Entry 8OVT (X-ray diffraction, 2.30 A resolution); this record covers chain A.

Chain A:
Name: YeGT glycosyltransferase
Source organism: Yersinia enterocolitica
Sequence (299 residues; row label = number of the first residue in the row):
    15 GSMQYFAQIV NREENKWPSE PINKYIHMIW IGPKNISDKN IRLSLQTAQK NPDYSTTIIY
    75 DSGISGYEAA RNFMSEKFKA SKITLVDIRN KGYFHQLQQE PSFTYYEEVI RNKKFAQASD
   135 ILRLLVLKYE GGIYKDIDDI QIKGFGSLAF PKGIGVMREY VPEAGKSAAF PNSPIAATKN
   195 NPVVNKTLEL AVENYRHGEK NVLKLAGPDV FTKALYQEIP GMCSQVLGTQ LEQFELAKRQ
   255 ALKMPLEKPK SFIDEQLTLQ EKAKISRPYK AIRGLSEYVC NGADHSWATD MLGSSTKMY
Disordered / not traced: 303-313
From the paper describing this entry:
  - conformationally variable residues (loop rearrangement, order/disorder transition): K257 to I267, C294 to W301
  - contacts within the chain: K53-D298 (salt bridge)
  - mutagenesis - W301A: decreased catalytic activity on UDP-GlcNAc
  - mutagenesis - P222A, W301A: decreased catalytic activity on RhoA
  - catalytic residues: D134, R137, Y174
  - mutagenesis - P222A: unchanged catalytic activity (glycoside hydrolase activity)
  - mutagenesis - E177K, K276I, C294L: increased catalytic activity on Rac1
  - specificity-determining residues: E177

Summary:
From the paper: catalytic residues D134, R137 and Y174; E177K, K276I and C294L increase catalytic activity on
Rac1; 5 substitutions were tested in all.
Chain A is YeGT glycosyltransferase (Yersinia enterocolitica); the structure, Crystal structure of the
ligand-free YeGT glycosyltransferase, was determined by X-ray diffraction together with 8OVS from the same
study.
